Entry 6Z47 (electron microscopy, 6.30 A resolution (low resolution: residue-level contacts below are approximate; hydrogen-bond / salt-bridge calls are withheld)); this record covers chains B and G of the 8 polymer chains in the assembly.

Chain B (and G):
Name: Myosin heavy chain 11
Source organism: Meleagris gallopavo
Notes: chain G of this document is another copy of the same molecule, construct and numbering; everything in this record applies to it too
Reference sequence: G1N5L2 (G1N5L2_MELGA); aligned to UniProt positions 1-1979 over residues 1-1979 (the alignment contains insertions or deletions, so no single offset holds)
Amino-acid sequence (1979 residues; numbered 1 to 1979; the number before each row is that of its first residue):
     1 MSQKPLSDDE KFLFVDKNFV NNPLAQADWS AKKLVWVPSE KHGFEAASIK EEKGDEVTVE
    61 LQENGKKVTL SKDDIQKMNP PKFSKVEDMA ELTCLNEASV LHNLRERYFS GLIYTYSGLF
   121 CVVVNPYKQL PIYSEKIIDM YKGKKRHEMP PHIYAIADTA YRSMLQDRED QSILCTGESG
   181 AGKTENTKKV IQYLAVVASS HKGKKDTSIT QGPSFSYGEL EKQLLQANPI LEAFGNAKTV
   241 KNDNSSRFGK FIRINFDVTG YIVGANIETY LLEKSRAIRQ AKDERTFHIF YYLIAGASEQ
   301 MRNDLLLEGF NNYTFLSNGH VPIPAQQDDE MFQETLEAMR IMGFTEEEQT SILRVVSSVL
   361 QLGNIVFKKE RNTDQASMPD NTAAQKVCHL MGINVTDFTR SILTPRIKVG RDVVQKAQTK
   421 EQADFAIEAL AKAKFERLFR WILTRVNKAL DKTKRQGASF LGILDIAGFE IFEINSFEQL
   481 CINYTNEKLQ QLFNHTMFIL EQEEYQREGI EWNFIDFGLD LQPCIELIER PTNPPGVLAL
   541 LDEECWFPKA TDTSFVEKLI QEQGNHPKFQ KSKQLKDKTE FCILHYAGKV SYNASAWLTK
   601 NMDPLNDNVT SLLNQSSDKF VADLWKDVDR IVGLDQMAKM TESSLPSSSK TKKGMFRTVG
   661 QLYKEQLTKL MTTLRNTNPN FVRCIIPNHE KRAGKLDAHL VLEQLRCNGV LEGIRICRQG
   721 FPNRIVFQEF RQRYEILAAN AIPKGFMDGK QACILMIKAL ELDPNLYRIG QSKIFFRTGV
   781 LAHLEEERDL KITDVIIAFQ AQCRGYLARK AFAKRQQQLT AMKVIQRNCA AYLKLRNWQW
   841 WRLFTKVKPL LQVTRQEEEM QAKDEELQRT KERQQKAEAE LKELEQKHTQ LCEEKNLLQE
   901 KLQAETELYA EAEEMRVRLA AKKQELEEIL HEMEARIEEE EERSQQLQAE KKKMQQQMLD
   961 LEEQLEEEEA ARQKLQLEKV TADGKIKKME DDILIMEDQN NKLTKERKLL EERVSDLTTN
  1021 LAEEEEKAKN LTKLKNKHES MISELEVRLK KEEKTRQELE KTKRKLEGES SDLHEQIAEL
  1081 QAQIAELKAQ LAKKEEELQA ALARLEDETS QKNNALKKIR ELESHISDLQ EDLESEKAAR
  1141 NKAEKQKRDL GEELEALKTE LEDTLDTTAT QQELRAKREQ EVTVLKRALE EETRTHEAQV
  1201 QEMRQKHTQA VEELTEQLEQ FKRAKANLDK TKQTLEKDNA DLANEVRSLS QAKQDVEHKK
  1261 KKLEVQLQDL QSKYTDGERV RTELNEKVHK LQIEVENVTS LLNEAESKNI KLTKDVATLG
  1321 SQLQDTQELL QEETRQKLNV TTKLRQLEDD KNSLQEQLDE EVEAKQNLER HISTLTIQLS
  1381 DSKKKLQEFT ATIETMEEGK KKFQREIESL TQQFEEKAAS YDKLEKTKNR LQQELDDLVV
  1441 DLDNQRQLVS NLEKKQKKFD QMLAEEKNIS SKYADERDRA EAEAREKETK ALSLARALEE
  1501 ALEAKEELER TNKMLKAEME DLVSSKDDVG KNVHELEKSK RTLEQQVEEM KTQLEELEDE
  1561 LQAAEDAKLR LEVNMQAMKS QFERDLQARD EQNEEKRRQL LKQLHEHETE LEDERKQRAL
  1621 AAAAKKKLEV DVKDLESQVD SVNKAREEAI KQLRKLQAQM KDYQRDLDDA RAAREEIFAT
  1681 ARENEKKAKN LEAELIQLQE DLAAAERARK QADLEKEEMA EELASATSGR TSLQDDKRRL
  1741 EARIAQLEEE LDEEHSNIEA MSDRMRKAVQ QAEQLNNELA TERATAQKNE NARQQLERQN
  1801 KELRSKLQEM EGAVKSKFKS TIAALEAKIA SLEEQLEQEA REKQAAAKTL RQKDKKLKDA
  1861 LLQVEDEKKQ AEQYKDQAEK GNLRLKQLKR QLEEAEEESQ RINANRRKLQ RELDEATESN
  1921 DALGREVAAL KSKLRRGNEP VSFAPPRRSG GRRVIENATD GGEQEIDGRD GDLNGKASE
Unresolved in the structure: 1-29, 205-210, 635-655, 945-1979 (chain G: 1-1403, 1661-1979)
Construct notes: conflict Gly249 (Phe in G1N5L2), Lys250 (Val in G1N5L2), Phe251 (Leu in G1N5L2), 42 further conflict positions vs the reference (G1N5L2) not listed
Bound ions: Mg2+: Ser246 (together with ADP, phosphate ion)
Small-molecule neighbours: ADP (adenosine-5'-diphosphate): Ile113, Asn125, Pro126, Tyr127, Lys128, Gln129, Tyr133, Glu178, Ser179, Gly180, Ala181, Gly182, Lys183, Thr184, Glu185, Lys189, Asn242, Asn244, Ser245, Ser246
What the authors report for this chain:
  - contacts within the chain: Arg411-Glu938, Arg411-Glu941

How chain B and chain G interact:
Pairs across the interface - 9 pairs, chain B then chain G:
  Glu907(B) - Lys1626(G)
  Glu907(B) - Glu1629(G)
  Glu914(B) - Lys1633(G)
  Arg918(B) - Glu1636(G)
  Arg918(B) - Ser1637(G)
  Arg918(B) - Asp1640(G)
  Lys922(B) - Asp1640(G)
  Lys922(B) - Ser1641(G)
  Glu925(B) - Lys1644(G)
Interface residues without a listed pair, chain B (6 interface residues in all): Arg936
Interface residues without a listed pair, chain G (9 interface residues in all): Gln1652
From the paper, about this interface:
  - specific contacts: Lys1626(G)-Glu907(B), Lys1633(G)-Glu907(B), Lys1633(G)-Glu914(B), Glu1636(G)-Arg918(B), Asp1640(G)-Arg918(B), Asp1640(G)-Lys922(B), Lys1644(G)-Glu925(B)

Summary:
6 residues of chain B face 9 of chain G across their interface. The paper describes contacts between
Lys1626(G) and Glu907(B), Lys1633(G) and Glu907(B) and Lys1633(G) and Glu914(B) among others. Bound to chain
B: ADP. The paper reports contacts within the chain involving Arg411(B), Glu938(B) and Glu941(B).
Both chains are Myosin heavy chain 11 (Meleagris gallopavo). Entry 6Z47 (Smooth muscle myosin shutdown state
heads region) was determined by electron microscopy.
